Entry 1S5R (solution NMR); this record covers chains A and B.

[Chain A]
Name: high mobility group box transcription factor 1
Notes: fragment: Sin3 Interaction Domain, Residues 6 to 21
UniProt: Q8BUS3 (Q8BUS3_MOUSE); numbering as in UniProt (aligned over 358-380)
Sequence (23 residues; numbered 358 to 380; the number before each row is that of its first residue):
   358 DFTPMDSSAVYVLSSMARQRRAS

[Chain B]
Name: Sin3a protein
Source organism: Mus musculus
Notes: fragment: Paired Amphipathic Helix 2, (PAH2 repeat), Residues 295 to 383
UniProt: Q60520 (SIN3A_MOUSE); residue numbers follow UniProt; this construct covers 295-383
Sequence (89 residues; numbered 295 to 383; the number before each row is that of its first residue):
   295 SLQNNQPVEFNHAINYVNKIKNRFQGQPDIYKAFLEILHTYQKEQRNAKE
   345 AGGNYTPALTEQEVYAQVARLFKNQEDLLSEFGQFLPDA
UniProt features mapped onto this chain:
  - mutagenesis: A307 (A307V: Greatly reduced binding to MAD; when associated with D-308 and A-311), I308 (I308D: Greatly reduced binding to MAD; when associated with V-307 and A-311), N309 (N309D: No effect on binding to MAD), V311 (V311A: Greatly reduced binding to MAD; when associated with V-307 and D-308), K326 (K326A: No effect on binding to MAD), L329 (L329A: Greatly reduced binding to MAD; when associated with A-332), L332 (L332A: Greatly reduced binding to MAD; when associated with A-329)

[Interface between chain A and chain B]
Residue-residue contacts (24):
  F359(A) - I308(B)
  F359(A) - N312(B)
  T360(A) - K315(B)
  M362(A) - L329(B)
  S365(A) - Q336(B)
  Y368(A) - Q336(B)
  V369(A) - L332(B)
  V369(A) - Q336(B)
  L370(A) - A307(B)
  L370(A) - L332(B)
  L370(A) - F379(B)
  S371(A) - E303(B)
  S372(A) - Q339(B)
  M373(A) - Y335(B)
  M373(A) - F376(B)
  M373(A) - F379(B)
  M373(A) - P381(B)
  A374(A) - F379(B)
  R375(A) - E303(B)
  Q376(A) - P381(B)
  R377(A) - Q378(B)
  R377(A) - P381(B)
  R377(A) - D382(B)
  R378(A) - D382(B)
Other interface residues (no listed pair), chain A (18 interface residues in all): S364, A366, A379
Other interface residues (no listed pair), chain B (18 interface residues in all): Y310, H333, L380

[Summary]
The chain A/chain B interface involves 18 residues from each chain. From UniProt: 7 mutagenesis sites on chain
B.
Chain A is high mobility group box transcription factor 1 and chain B is Sin3a protein (Mus musculus); the
structure, Solution Structure of HBP1 SID-mSin3A PAH2 Complex, was determined by solution NMR (same
publication as 1S5Q).
